Entry 2WLT (X-ray diffraction, 1.40 A resolution); this record covers chain A.

# Chain A
Molecule: L-asparaginase
Source organism: Helicobacter pylori
Notes: EC 3.5.1.1
Reference sequence: Q9ZLB9 (ASPG_HELPJ); residue numbers follow UniProt; this construct covers 1-332
Amino-acid sequence (332 residues; row label = number of the first residue in the row):
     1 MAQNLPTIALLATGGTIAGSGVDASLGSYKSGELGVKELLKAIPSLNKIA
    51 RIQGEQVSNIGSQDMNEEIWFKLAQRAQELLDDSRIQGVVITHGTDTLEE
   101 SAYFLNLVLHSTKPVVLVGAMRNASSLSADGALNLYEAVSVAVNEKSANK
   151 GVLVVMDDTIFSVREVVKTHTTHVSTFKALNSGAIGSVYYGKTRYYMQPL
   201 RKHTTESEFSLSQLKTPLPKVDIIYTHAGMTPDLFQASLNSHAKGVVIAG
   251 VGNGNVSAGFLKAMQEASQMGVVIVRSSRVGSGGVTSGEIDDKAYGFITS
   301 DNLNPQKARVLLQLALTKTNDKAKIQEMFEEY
Unresolved in the structure: 1-4, 22-23
Differences from the reference sequence: conflict E137 (Tyr in Q9ZLB9), S162 (Arg in Q9ZLB9), V174 (Ile in Q9ZLB9)
Ligand contacts: aspartic acid (ASP): G15, T16, Y29, S31, G61, S62, Q63, G94, T95, D96, A120, M121, K168, N255, E289
UniProt features mapped onto this chain:
  - active site: T16 (O-isoaspartyl threonine intermediate)
  - binding site (substrate): S62, T95, D96

# Summary
Ligands of chain A: aspartic acid. From UniProt: active-site residue T16 and 3 substrate-binding residues.
Chain A is L-asparaginase (Helicobacter pylori); the structure, The crystal structure of Helicobacter pylori
L-asparaginase at 1.4 A resolution, was determined by X-ray diffraction together with 2WT4 from the same
study.
